9NS9 - chains A and N of the 5 polymer chains in the assembly; structure by electron microscopy, 3.30 A resolution.

== Chain A ==
Protein: Guanine nucleotide-binding protein G(i) subunit alpha-1
Source organism: Homo sapiens
Notes: EC 3.6.5.-
Reference sequence: P63096 (GNAI1_HUMAN); numbering as in UniProt (aligned over 1-354)
Sequence (354 residues; each row starts with the number of its first residue):
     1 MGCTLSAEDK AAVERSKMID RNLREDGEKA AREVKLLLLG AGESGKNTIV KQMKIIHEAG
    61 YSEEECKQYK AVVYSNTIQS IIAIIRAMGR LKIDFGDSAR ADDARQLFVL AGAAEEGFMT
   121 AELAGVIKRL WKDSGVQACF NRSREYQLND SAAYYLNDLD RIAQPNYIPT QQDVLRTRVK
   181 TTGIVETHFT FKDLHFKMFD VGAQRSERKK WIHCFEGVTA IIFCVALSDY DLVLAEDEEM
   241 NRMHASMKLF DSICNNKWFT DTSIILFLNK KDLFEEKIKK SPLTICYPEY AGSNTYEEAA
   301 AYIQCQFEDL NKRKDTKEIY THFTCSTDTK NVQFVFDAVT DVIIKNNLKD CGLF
Not modelled in the structure: 1-3, 55-181
Sequence notes: engineered mutation Asn47 (Ser in P63096), Ala203 (Gly in P63096), Ala245 (Glu in P63096), Ser326 (Ala in P63096)
Swiss-Prot annotation at these positions:
  - region: Lys35 to Lys46, Thr48 (G1 motif), Asp173 to Thr181 (G2 motif), Phe196 to Gly202, Gln204, Arg205 (G3 motif), Ile265 to Asp272 (G4 motif), Thr324, Cys325, Thr327 to Thr329 (G5 motif)
  - binding site (GTP): Glu43 to Lys46, Thr48, Ser151, Leu175 to Thr181, Asp200 to Gly202, Gln204, Asn269 to Asp272
  - binding site (Mg(2+)): Thr181
  - modified residue: Arg178 (ADP-ribosylarginine), Gln204 (Deamidated glutamine), Cys351 (ADP-ribosylcysteine)
  - lipidation: Gly2 (N-myristoyl glycine), Cys3 (S-palmitoyl cysteine)
  - natural variant: Gly40 (G40C: In NEDHISB; G40R: In NEDHISB), Gly45 (G45D: In NEDHISB), Thr48 (T48I: In NEDHISB; T48K: In NEDHISB), Gln52 (Q52P: In NEDHISB), Ser75 (deletion: In NEDHISB; uncertain significance), Gln172 (deletion: In NEDHISB), Asp173 (D173V: In NEDHISB), Glu186 to Phe189 (deletion: In NEDHISB; uncertain significance), Cys224 (C224Y: In NEDHISB), Lys270 (K270N: In NEDHISB; K270R: In NEDHISB), Asp272 (D272G: In NEDHISB), Val332 (V332E: In NEDHISB; uncertain significance)
  - mutagenesis: Gly42 (G42R: Abolishes switch to an activated conformation and dissociation from beta and gamma subunits upon GTP binding. Abolishes interaction with RGS family members), Glu116 (E116L: Enhances interaction (inactive GDP-bound) with RGS14), Gln147 (Q147L: Enhances interaction (inactive GDP-bound) with RGS14)
From the paper describing this entry:
  - post-translational modification sites: Cys351 (citing earlier work)

== Chain N ==
Protein: scFv16
Source organism: Mus musculus
Notes: antibody fragment or engineered binder
Sequence (266 residues; row label = number of the first residue in the row):
     2 VQLVESGGGL VQPGGSRKLS CSASGFAFSS FGMHWVRQAP EKGLEWVAYI SSGSGTIYYA
    62 DTVKGRFTIS RDDPKNTLFL QMTSLRSEDT AMYYCVRSIY YYGSSPFDFW GQGTTLTVSA
   122 GGGGSGGGGS GGGGSADIVM TQATSSVPVT PGESVSISCR SSKSLLHSNG NTYLYWFLQR
   182 PGQSPQLLIY RMSNLASGVP DRFSGSGSGT AFTLTISRLE AEDVGVYYCM QHLEYPLTFG
   242 AGTKLELLEE NLYFQGASHH HHHHHH
Not modelled in the structure: 120-136, 249-267
Cystine bridges: Cys22-Cys96, Cys160-Cys230

== Interface between chain A and chain N ==
Contacting residue pairs (18):
  Thr4(A) with His168(N)
  Leu5(A) with His168(N)
  Ser6(A) with His168(N); Tyr174(N), hydrogen bond
  Ala7(A) with His233(N); Leu234(N); Tyr236(N), hydrophobic
  Glu8(A) with Tyr101(N); Tyr174(N); Tyr176(N), hydrogen bond; His233(N), salt bridge
  Ala11(A) with Tyr101(N), hydrophobic
  Ala12(A) with Tyr101(N)
  Arg15(A) with Ile100(N); Tyr101(N); Tyr102(N)
  Met18(A) with Ser53(N); Gly54(N)
Other interface residues (no listed pair), chain A (10 interface residues in all): Asp9
Other interface residues (no listed pair), chain N (14 interface residues in all): Ser31, Asn170, Arg192

== Summary ==
The interface between chain A and chain N involves 10 residues on one side and 14 on the other; the contacts
include 2 hydrogen bonds and 1 salt bridge. Among the polar pairs are Glu8(A)-His233(N), Ser6(A)-Tyr174(N) and
Glu8(A)-Tyr176(N). The paper reports a modification site at Cys351(A).
Here chain A is Guanine nucleotide-binding protein G(i) subunit alpha-1 (Homo sapiens) and chain N is scFv16
(Mus musculus). Entry 9NS9 (Cryo-EM structure of Gi-coupled FFA2 in complex with TUG-1375 and compound 187)
was determined by electron microscopy, deposited together with 9CLW, 9CM3 and 9CM7.
